Entry 6M9Z (X-ray diffraction, 1.20 A resolution); this record covers chains A and D.

[Chain A (and D)]
Protein: Fluorescent protein lanFP6G
Source organism: Branchiostoma floridae
Notes: chain D of this document is another copy of the same molecule, construct and numbering; everything in this record applies to it too
UniProtKB: C3YRA1 (C3YRA1_BRAFL); aligned to UniProt positions 49-268 over residues 1-220 (the alignment contains insertions or deletions, so no single offset holds)
Sequence (231 residues; row label = number of the first residue in the row):
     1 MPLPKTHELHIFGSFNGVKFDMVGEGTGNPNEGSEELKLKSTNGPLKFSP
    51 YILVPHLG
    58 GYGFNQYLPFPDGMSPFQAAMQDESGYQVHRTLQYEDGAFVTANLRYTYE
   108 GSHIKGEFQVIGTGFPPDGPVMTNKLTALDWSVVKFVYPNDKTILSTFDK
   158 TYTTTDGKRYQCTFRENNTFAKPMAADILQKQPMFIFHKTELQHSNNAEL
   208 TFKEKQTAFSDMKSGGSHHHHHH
Unresolved in the structure: 1, 220-230
Glycans and other covalent adducts: covalent link Gly58-Phe61; covalent link Gly58-His195
Modified residues: Gly58 ({(4Z)-2-(aminomethyl)-4-[(4-hydroxyphenyl)methylidene]-5-oxo-4,5-dihydro-1H-imidazol-1-yl}acetic acid; CR2)
Sequence notes: conflict Gly60 (Ala108 in C3YRA1); expression tag (221-230)
Reported in the primary citation:
  - catalytic residues: Arg88 (proposed by the authors, not directly observed)
  - catalytic residues: Glu35, Glu211
  - contacts within the chain: Arg88-Glu173 (hydrogen bond)

[Chain A / chain D interface]
Contacting residue pairs (38):
  Asn16(A) - Thr176(D)
  Gly17(A) - Gln85(D)  hydrogen bond (backbone-side chain)
  Gln85(A) - Gly17(D)  hydrogen bond (side chain-backbone)
  His87(A) - Phe97(D)
  His87(A) - Thr99(D)  hydrogen bond
  His87(A) - Ile118(D)
  His87(A) - Thr120(D)  hydrogen bond
  Arg88(A) - Phe97(D)
  Thr89(A) - Thr89(D)  hydrogen bond
  Thr89(A) - Gln91(D)
  Thr89(A) - Phe97(D)
  Gln91(A) - Arg172(D)  hydrogen bond
  Gly95(A) - Arg172(D)  hydrogen bond (backbone-side chain)
  Phe97(A) - His87(D)
  Phe97(A) - Arg88(D)
  Phe97(A) - Thr89(D)
  Phe97(A) - Arg172(D)
  Phe97(A) - Asn174(D)
  Thr99(A) - His87(D)  hydrogen bond
  Thr99(A) - Thr99(D)
  Asn101(A) - Ile118(D)
  Gln116(A) - Gln116(D)
  Ile118(A) - His87(D)
  Ile118(A) - Asn101(D)
  Thr120(A) - His87(D)  hydrogen bond
  Thr120(A) - Asn174(D)  hydrogen bond
  Thr120(A) - Thr176(D)
  Gly121(A) - Asn174(D)  hydrogen bond (backbone-side chain)
  Pro124(A) - Asn147(D)
  Asn147(A) - Pro124(D)
  Arg172(A) - Gln91(D)  hydrogen bond
  Arg172(A) - Gly95(D)  hydrogen bond (side chain-backbone)
  Arg172(A) - Phe97(D)
  Asn174(A) - Phe97(D)
  Asn174(A) - Thr120(D)  hydrogen bond
  Asn174(A) - Gly121(D)  hydrogen bond (side chain-backbone)
  Thr176(A) - Asn16(D)
  Thr176(A) - Thr120(D)
Interface residues without a listed pair, chain A (26 interface residues in all): Ser14, Val98, Arg103, Gly119, Thr150, Glu173
Interface residues without a listed pair, chain D (26 interface residues in all): Ser14, Val98, Arg103, Gly119, Thr150, Glu173

[In short]
The chain A/chain D interface involves 26 residues from each chain; the contacts include 15 hydrogen bonds.
Polar contacts include Gly17(A)-Gln85(D), His87(A)-Thr99(D) and His87(A)-Thr120(D). The paper reports
catalytic residues Arg88(A), Glu35(A) and Glu211(A); contacts within the chain involving Glu173(A) and
Arg88(A).
Both chains are Fluorescent protein lanFP6G (Branchiostoma floridae). Entry 6M9Z (X-ray Structure of
Branchiostoma floridae fluorescent protein lanFP6G) was determined by X-ray diffraction together with 6M9X,
6M9Y and 6MAS from the same study.
